Entry 7CQK (electron microscopy, 3.30 A resolution); this record covers chains T and A of the 5 polymer chains in the assembly.

== Chain T ==
Name: Serine palmitoyltransferase 2
From: Homo sapiens
Notes: EC 2.3.1.50
UniProt: O15270 (SPTC2_HUMAN); residues 1-562 here = UniProt positions 1-562
Sequence (562 residues; row label = number of the first residue in the row):
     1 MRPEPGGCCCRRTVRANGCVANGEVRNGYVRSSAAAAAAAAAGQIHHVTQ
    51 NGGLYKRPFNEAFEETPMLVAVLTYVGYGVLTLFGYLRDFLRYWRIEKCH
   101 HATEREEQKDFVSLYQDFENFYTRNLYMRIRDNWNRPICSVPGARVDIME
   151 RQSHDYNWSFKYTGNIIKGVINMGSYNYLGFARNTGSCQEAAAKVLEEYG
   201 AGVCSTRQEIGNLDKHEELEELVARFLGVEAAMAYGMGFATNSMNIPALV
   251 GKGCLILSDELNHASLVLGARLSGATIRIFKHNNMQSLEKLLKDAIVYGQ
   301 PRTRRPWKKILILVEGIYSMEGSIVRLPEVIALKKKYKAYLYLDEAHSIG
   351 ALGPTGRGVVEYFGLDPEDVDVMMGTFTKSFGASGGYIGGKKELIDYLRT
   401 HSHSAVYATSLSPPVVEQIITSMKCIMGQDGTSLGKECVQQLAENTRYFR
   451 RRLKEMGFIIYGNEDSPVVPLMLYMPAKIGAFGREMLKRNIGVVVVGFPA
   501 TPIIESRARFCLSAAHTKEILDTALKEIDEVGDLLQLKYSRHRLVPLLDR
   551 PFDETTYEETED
Not modelled in the structure: 1-44, 429-433, 547-562
Small-molecule neighbours:
  - GE0 ([[(2R,3S,4R,5R)-5-(6-aminopurin-9-yl)-4-oxidanyl-3-phosphonooxy-oxolan-2-yl]methoxy-oxidanyl-phosphoryl] [(3R)-2,2-dimethyl-3-oxidanyl-4-oxidanylidene-4-[[3-oxidanylidene-3-[2-(2-oxidanylideneheptadecylsulfanyl)ethylamino]propyl]amino]butyl] hydrogen phosphate): Y122, L126, Y127, I130, W134, Y176, S258, D259, E260, N262, H263, A264, V267, R271, I277, I279, S319, M320, I479, G497, F498, P499, R509
  - pyridoxyl-serine-5-monophosphate (PLS; [3-hydroxy-2-methyl-5-phosphonooxymethyl-pyridin-4-ylmethyl]-serine): Y176, M237, G238, F239, N242, H263, S265, L266, E315, D344, A346, H347, M374, T376, T378, K379
UniProt features mapped onto this chain:
  - modified residue: K379 (N6-(pyridoxal phosphate)lysine)
  - natural variant: A182 (A182P: In HSAN1C), R183 (R183W: In HSAN1C), V359 (V359M: In HSAN1C loss of normal activity as measured by reduced formation of sphinganine), G382 (G382V: In HSAN1C), I504 (I504F: In HSAN1C loss of normal activity as measured by reduced formation of sphinganine)
  - mutagenesis: Y122 (Y122A: Decreased catalytic activity with L-serine and palmitoyl-CoA as substrates. Does not affect the negative regulation by OMRDL3 and ceramides), L126 (L126W: Some decrease in catalytic activity with L-serine and palmitoyl-CoA as substrates), I130 (I130W: Loss of catalytic activity with L-serine and palmitoyl-CoA as substrates), W134 (W134A: Loss of catalytic activity with L-serine and palmitoyl-CoA as substrates), Y176 (Y176A: Loss of catalytic activity with L-serine and palmitoyl-CoA as substrates), S258 (S258R: Loss of catalytic activity with L-serine and palmitoyl-CoA as substrates), R302 (R302A: Reduces the dimerization propensity with SPTLC1; reduces the dimerization propensity with SPTLC1; when associated with A-305. Does not impair enzymatic activity ...), R304 (R304A: Reduces the dimerization propensity with SPTLC1; when associated with A-302 and A-304. Does not impair enzymatic activity; when associated with A-302 and A-304), R305 (R305A: Reduces the dimerization propensity with SPTLC1; when associated with A-302 and A-304. Does not impair enzymatic activity; when associated with A-302 and A-304), M320 (M320Q: Decreased catalytic activity with L-serine and palmitoyl-CoA as substrates), T378 (T378A: Decreased catalytic activity with L-serine and palmitoyl-CoA as substrates), K379 (K379A: Loss of catalytic activity with L-serine and palmitoyl-CoA as substrates), 3 further mutagenesis entries in UniProt

== Chain A ==
Name: ORM1-like protein 3
From: Homo sapiens
UniProt: Q8N138 (ORML3_HUMAN); residues 1-153 here = UniProt positions 1-153
Sequence (153 residues; row label = number of the first residue in the row):
     1 MNVGTAHSEVNPNTRVMNSRGIWLSYVLAIGLLHIVLLSIPFVSVPVVWT
    51 LTNLIHNMGMYIFLHTVKGTPFETPDQGKARLLTHWEQMDYGVQFTASRK
   101 FLTITPIVLYFLTSFYTKYDQIHFVLNTVSLMSVLIPKLPQLHGVRIFGI
   151 NKY
Not modelled in the structure: 1-16, 147-153
Small-molecule neighbours: GE0 ([[(2R,3S,4R,5R)-5-(6-aminopurin-9-yl)-4-oxidanyl-3-phosphonooxy-oxolan-2-yl]methoxy-oxidanyl-phosphoryl] [(3R)-2,2-dimethyl-3-oxidanyl-4-oxidanylidene-4-[[3-oxidanylidene-3-[2-(2-oxidanylideneheptadecylsulfanyl)ethylamino]propyl]amino]butyl] hydrogen phosphate): P75, D76, Y91
UniProt features mapped onto this chain:
  - region: M1 to M17 (Important for ceramide level-sensing)
  - modified residue: P137 (Hydroxyproline)
  - mutagenesis: N2 to M17 (Impaired negative regulation of SPT complex activity in the presence of ceramides), N2 to S8 (Impaired negative regulation of SPT complex activity in the presence of ceramides), N2 (Impaired negative regulation of SPT complex activity in the presence of ceramides), N13 (N13A: Disrupted ceramide binding; impaired negative regulation of SPT complex activity in the presence of ceramides; in the absence of ceramides, reduced affinity of SPT complex towards palmitoyl-CoA), V16 (V16R: Impaired negative regulation of SPT complex activity in the presence of ceramides), I22 (I22R: Impaired negative regulation of SPT complex activity in the presence of ceramides), F63 (F63P: Impaired negative regulation of SPT complex activity in the presence of ceramides; F63R: Impaired negative regulation of SPT complex activity in the presence of ceramides), H85 (H85A: No effect on the negative regulation of SPT complex activity in the presence of ceramides), P137 (P137A: Increased protein levels; decreased ubiquitination; increased negative regulation of SPT complex activity)

== Chain T / chain A interface ==
Residue-residue contacts (12):
  T66(T) - N18(A)
  M68(T) - R20(A)
  M68(T) - G21(A)
  F118(T) - V67(A)  hydrophobic
  F118(T) - T70(A)
  F118(T) - P71(A)
  E119(T) - P71(A)
  E119(T) - F72(A)  hydrogen bond (backbone-backbone)
  E119(T) - E73(A)  hydrogen bond (backbone-backbone)
  E119(T) - T74(A)  hydrogen bond (side chain-backbone)
  Y122(T) - P71(A)
  R271(T) - D76(A)  salt bridge
Other interface residues (no listed pair), chain T (13 interface residues in all): A71, V72, Y75, Y86, N120, F121, F498
Other interface residues (no listed pair), chain A (18 interface residues in all): I22, L24, S25, L28, F63, K68, G69, P75

== Overview ==
13 residues of chain T face 18 of chain A across their interface, with 3 hydrogen bonds and 1 salt bridge.
Among the polar pairs are R271(T)-D76(A), E119(T)-T74(A) and E119(T)-F72(A). Compound GE0 is bound between
chain T and chain A. Chain T binds pyridoxyl-serine-5-monophosphate.
Here chain T is Serine palmitoyltransferase 2 and chain A is ORM1-like protein 3, both from Homo sapiens.
Entry 7CQK (Cryo-EM structure of the substrate-bound SPT-ORMDL3 complex) was determined by electron microscopy
(same publication as 6M4N, 6M4O and 7CQI).
